Entry 5JK0 (X-ray diffraction, 2.10 A resolution); this record covers chains A and C of the 8 polymer chains in the assembly.

Chain A (and C):
Protein: Tyrosine recombinase XerH
Source organism: Helicobacter pylori (strain ATCC 700392 / 26695)
Notes: chain C of this document is another copy of the same molecule, construct and numbering; everything in this record applies to it too
UniProt: O25386 (XERH_HELPY); residue numbers follow UniProt; this construct covers 1-362
Chain sequence (363 residues; numbered 0 to 362; the number before each row is that of its first residue; numbering starts at 0):
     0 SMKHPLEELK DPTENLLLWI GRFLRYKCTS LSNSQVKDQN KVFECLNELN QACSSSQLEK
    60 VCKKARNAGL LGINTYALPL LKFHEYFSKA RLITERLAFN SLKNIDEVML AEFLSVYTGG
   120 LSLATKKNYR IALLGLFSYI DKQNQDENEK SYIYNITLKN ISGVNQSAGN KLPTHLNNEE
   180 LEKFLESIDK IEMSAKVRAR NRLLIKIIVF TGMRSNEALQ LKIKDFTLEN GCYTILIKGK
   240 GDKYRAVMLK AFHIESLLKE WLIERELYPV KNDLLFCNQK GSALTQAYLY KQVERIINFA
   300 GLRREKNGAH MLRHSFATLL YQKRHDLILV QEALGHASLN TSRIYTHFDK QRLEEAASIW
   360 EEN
Disordered / not traced: 0, 93-96, 159-169 (chain C: 0, 161-169, 348-350, 361-362)
Construct notes: expression tag (0)
What the authors report for this chain:
  - catalytic residues: Arg-213, His-309, Arg-312, His-335, Tyr-344
  - catalytic residues: Lys-239 (proposed by the authors, not directly observed)
  - conformationally variable residues (helix shift, side-chain flip): Arg-213, Tyr-344
  - binding site for the 30-nt DNA strand: Lys-290
  - specificity-determining residues: Lys-290
  - mutagenesis - K290S: decreased catalytic activity

Interface between chain A and chain C:
Contacting residue pairs (61):
  Lys-102(A) with Glu-148(C), salt bridge
  Asp-145(A) with Lys-149(C), salt bridge
  Lys-149(A) with Asp-145(C), salt bridge; Ser-150(C)
  Ser-150(A) with Lys-149(C); Ser-150(C), hydrogen bond (backbone-backbone); Ile-152(C)
  Tyr-151(A) with Glu-148(C)
  Ile-152(A) with Lys-2(C), hydrogen bond (backbone-side chain); Asp-140(C); Ile-152(C), hydrophobic
  Asn-154(A) with Lys-141(C)
  Tyr-320(A) with Ile-327(C)
  His-324(A) with Asp-325(C), salt bridge
  Leu-326(A) with Ile-327(C), hydrophobic; Leu-338(C), hydrophobic
  Ile-327(A) with Leu-326(C), hydrophobic; Arg-342(C)
  Gln-330(A) with Arg-342(C), hydrogen bond
  Ser-337(A) with Asn-339(C), hydrogen bond
  Leu-338(A) with Leu-326(C), hydrophobic; Leu-338(C); Arg-342(C)
  Asn-339(A) with Ser-337(C), hydrogen bond; Leu-338(C), hydrogen bond (side chain-backbone); Asn-339(C)
  Arg-342(A) with Gln-330(C), hydrogen bond; Ala-336(C); Leu-338(C)
  Thr-345(A) with Ile-327(C)
  Phe-347(A) with Ile-327(C), hydrophobic; Leu-328(C), hydrophobic; Glu-331(C)
  Gln-350(A) with Met-247(C)
  Arg-351(A) with Asp-325(C), salt bridge; Leu-328(C)
  Leu-352(A) with Ala-245(C); Met-247(C), hydrophobic; Glu-331(C); Ala-332(C), hydrophobic
  Glu-353(A) with Met-247(C)
  Glu-354(A) with Arg-323(C), hydrogen bond (backbone-side chain)
  Ala-355(A) with Leu-319(C), hydrophobic
  Ala-356(A) with Met-247(C); Lys-249(C)
  Ser-357(A) with Arg-323(C)
  Ile-358(A) with Phe-315(C), hydrophobic; Leu-319(C), hydrophobic; Lys-322(C), hydrogen bond (backbone-side chain); Arg-323(C)
  Trp-359(A) with Leu-180(C), hydrophobic; Val-208(C); Phe-209(C), hydrogen bond (side chain-backbone); His-252(C); Phe-315(C), hydrophobic; Leu-318(C), hydrophobic
  Glu-360(A) with Lys-249(C); Phe-251(C)
  Glu-361(A) with Lys-322(C), hydrogen bond (backbone-side chain); Arg-323(C), salt bridge
  Asn-362(A) with Lys-322(C), hydrogen bond
Also at the interface, not in a pair above, chain A (33 interface residues in all): Lys-158, Lys-349
Also at the interface, not in a pair above, chain C (39 interface residues in all): Tyr-25, Lys-102, Gln-144, Asn-147, Val-246, Leu-248

Overview:
The interface between chain A and chain C involves 33 residues on one side and 39 on the other; the contacts
include 12 hydrogen bonds and 6 salt bridges. Among the polar pairs are Lys-102(A)/Glu-148(C),
Asp-145(A)/Lys-149(C) and His-324(A)/Asp-325(C). From the paper: catalytic residues Arg-213(A), His-309(A) and
Arg-312(A) among others; K290S of chain A reduces catalytic activity.
Both chains are Tyrosine recombinase XerH (Helicobacter pylori (strain ATCC 700392 / 26695)). Entry 5JK0
(Crystal structure of XerH site-specific recombinase bound to difH substrate: pre-cleavage complex) was
determined by X-ray diffraction, deposited together with 5JJV.
